4TUI - chains B and H of the 8 polymer chains in the assembly; structure by X-ray diffraction, 3.59 A resolution.

[Chain B]
Protein: DNA double-strand break repair protein Mre11
Source organism: Methanocaldococcus jannaschii
UniProt: Q58719 (MRE11_METJA); numbering as in UniProt (aligned over 1-333)
Sequence (337 residues; each row starts with the number of its first residue; numbers below 1 keep their minus sign (Arg-3 is residue -3)):
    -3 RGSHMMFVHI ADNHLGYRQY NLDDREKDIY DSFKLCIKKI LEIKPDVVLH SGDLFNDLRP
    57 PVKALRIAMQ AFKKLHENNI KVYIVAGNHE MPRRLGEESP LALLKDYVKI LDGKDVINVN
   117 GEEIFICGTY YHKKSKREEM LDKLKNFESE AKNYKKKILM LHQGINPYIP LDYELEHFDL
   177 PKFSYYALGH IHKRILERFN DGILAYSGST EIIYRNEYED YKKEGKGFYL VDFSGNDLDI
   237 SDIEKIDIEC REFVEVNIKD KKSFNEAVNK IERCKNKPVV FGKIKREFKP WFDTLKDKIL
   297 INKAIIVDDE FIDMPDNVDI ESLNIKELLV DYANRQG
Not modelled in the structure: -3 to 0, 307-333
Construct notes: expression tag (-3 to 0)
UniProt features mapped onto this chain:
  - active site: His85 (Proton donor)
  - binding site (Mn(2+)): Asp8, His10, Asp49, Asn84, His158, His186, His188
From the paper describing this entry:
  - mutagenesis - R55S, R89S: abolished binding to TP124/580
  - mutagenesis - R55S, R89S: decreased catalytic activity
  - mutagenesis - V58C/L99C, K129A, K132D, I302R, I302Y: decreased catalytic activity on DAR134
  - mutagenesis - K129A, K132D, I302Y: decreased catalytic activity on TP124/580
  - mutagenesis - I302R: unchanged catalytic activity on TP124/580
  - mutagenesis - K59C/E94C: decreased catalytic activity on reduced state
  - mutagenesis - K59C/E94C: increased catalytic activity on oxidized conditions

[Chain H]
Molecule: 13-nt DNA strand
Sequence (13 nucleotides; numbered 7 to 19; the number before each row is that of its first residue):
     7 TCCTACGTGC CAG

[How chain B and chain H interact]
Residue-residue contacts (9):
  Arg14(B) - DC16(H)  sugar contact
  Tyr16(B) - DG15(H)  sugar contact
  Asn17(B) - DG15(H)  phosphate contact
  Leu18(B) - DG15(H)  sugar contact
  Leu18(B) - DC16(H)  phosphate contact
  Asp19(B) - DC16(H)  hydrogen bond to the phosphate
  Asp19(B) - DC17(H)  phosphate contact
  Arg89(B) - DT7(H)  phosphate contact
  Lys129(B) - DT7(H)  salt bridge to the phosphate
Also at the interface, not in a pair above, chain B (8 interface residues in all): Ile297
Also at the interface, not in a pair above, chain H (5 interface residues in all): DC8

[Summary]
The interface between chain B and chain H involves 8 residues on one side and 5 on the other; the contacts
include 1 hydrogen bond and 1 salt bridge. Polar contacts include Asp19(B)-DC16(H) and Lys129(B)-DT7(H). The
paper reports that V58C/L99C, K129A and K132D of chain B, among others, reduce catalytic activity on DAR134;
K129A, K132D and I302Y of chain B reduce catalytic activity on TP124/580; 8 substitutions were tested in all.
Here chain B is DNA double-strand break repair protein Mre11 (Methanocaldococcus jannaschii) and chain H is a
13-nt DNA strand. Entry 4TUI (Crystal structure of MjMre11-DNA1 complex) was determined by X-ray diffraction
(same publication as 4TUG).
